PDB entry 8PRW | electron microscopy, 1.90 A resolution | chains A and D of the 12 polymer chains in the assembly

# Chain A (and D)
Protein: Fatty acid synthase subunit alpha
Organism: Saccharomyces cerevisiae
Notes: EC 2.3.1.86, 1.1.1.100, 2.3.1.41; chain D of this document is another copy of the same molecule, construct and numbering; everything in this record applies to it too
UniProtKB: P19097 (FAS2_YEAST); residue numbers follow UniProt; this construct covers 1-1887
Sequence (1887 residues; row label = number of the first residue in the row):
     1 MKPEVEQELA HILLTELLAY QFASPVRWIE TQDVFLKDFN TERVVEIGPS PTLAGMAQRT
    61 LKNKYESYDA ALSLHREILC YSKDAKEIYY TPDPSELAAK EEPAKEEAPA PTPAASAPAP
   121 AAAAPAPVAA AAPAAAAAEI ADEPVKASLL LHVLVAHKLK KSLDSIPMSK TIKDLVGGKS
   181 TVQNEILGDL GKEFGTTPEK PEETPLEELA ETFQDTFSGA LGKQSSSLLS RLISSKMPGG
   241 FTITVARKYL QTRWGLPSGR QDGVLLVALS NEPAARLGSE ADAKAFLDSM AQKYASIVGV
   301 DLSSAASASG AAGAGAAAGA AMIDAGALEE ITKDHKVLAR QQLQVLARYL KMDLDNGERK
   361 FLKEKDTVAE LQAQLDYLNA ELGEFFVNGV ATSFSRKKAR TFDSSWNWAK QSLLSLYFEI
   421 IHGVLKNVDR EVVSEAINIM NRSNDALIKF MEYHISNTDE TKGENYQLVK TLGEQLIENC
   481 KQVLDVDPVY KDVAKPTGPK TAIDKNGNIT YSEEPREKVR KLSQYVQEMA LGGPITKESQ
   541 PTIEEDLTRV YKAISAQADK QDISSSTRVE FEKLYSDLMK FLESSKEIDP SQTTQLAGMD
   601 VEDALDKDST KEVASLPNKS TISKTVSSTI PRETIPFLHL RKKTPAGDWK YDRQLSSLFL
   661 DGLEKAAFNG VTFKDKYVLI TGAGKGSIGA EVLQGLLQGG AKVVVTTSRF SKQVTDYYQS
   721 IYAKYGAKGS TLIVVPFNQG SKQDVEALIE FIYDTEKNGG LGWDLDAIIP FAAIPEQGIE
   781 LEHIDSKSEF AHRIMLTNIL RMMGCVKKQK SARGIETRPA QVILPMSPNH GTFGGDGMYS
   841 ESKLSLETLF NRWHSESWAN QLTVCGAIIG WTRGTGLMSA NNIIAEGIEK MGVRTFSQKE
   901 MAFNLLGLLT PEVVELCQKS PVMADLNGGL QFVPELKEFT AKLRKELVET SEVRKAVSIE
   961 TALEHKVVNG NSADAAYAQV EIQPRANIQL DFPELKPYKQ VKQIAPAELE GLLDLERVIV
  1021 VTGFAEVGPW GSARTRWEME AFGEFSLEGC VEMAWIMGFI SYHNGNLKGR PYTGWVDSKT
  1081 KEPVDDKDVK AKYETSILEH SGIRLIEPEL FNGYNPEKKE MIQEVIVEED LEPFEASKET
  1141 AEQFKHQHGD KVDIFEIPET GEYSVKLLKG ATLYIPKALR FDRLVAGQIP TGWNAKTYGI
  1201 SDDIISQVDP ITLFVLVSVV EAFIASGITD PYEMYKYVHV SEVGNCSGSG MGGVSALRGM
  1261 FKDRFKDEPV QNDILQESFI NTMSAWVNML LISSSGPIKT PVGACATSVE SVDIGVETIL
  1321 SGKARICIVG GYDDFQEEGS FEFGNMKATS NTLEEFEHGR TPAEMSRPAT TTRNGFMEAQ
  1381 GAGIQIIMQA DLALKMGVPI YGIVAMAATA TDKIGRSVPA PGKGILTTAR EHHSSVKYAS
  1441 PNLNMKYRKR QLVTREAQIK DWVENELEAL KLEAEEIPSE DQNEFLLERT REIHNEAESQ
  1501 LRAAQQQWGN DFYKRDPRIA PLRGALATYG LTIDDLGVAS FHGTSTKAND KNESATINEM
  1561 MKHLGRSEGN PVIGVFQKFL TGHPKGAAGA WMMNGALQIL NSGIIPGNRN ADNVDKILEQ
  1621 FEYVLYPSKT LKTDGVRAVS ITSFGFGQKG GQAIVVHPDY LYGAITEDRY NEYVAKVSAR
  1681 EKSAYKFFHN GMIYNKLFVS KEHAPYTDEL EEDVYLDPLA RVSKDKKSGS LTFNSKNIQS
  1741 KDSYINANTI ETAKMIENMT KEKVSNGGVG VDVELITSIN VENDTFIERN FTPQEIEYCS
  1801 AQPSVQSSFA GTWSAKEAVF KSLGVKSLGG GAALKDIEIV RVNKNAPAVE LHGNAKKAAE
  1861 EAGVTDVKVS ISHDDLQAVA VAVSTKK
Unresolved in the structure: 95-327, 540-601, 1826-1832, 1887
Ligand contacts:
  - coenzyme A (COA): Thr52, Met56, Arg59
  - NADP (NAP; NADP nicotinamide-adenine-dinucleotide phosphate): Gly682, Gly684, Ser687, Ile688, Gly689, Thr707, Ser708, Arg709, Tyr718, Phe737, Asn738, Gln739, Gly740, Phe771, Ala772, Ala773, Ile774, Ile794, Met795, Pro825, Met826, Ser827, Tyr839, Lys843, Ile869, Gly870, Trp871, Thr872, Thr875, Gly876, Leu877, Met878
Curated features (UniProtKB/Swiss-Prot):
  - active site (For beta-ketoacyl synthase activity): Cys1305, His1542, His1583
  - binding site (acetyl-CoA): Asp1772 to Glu1774, Tyr1798, Ser1808, Glu1817 to Ser1827, Arg1841 to Lys1844, Ile1871 to His1873
  - binding site (Mg(2+)): Asp1772, Val1773, Glu1774, Ser1872, His1873
  - modified residue: Ser50 (Phosphoserine), Ser180 (O-(pantetheine 4'-phosphoryl)serine), Ser523 (Phosphoserine), Ser958 (Phosphoserine), Ser1440 (Phosphoserine)
  - cross-link: Lys37 (Glycyl lysine isopeptide (Lys-Gly) (interchain with G-Cter in ubiquitin))
  - mutagenesis: Gly1250 (G1250S: Cerulenin-resistance), Val1769 (V1769D: Does not affect oligomerization; when associated with S-1771 and L-1773 or S-1771; L-1773; S-1879 and E-1881), Gly1770 (G1770D: Loss of transferase activity), Val1771 (V1771S: Does not affect oligomerization but lacks transferase activity; when associated with D-1769 and L-1773 or D-1769; L-1773; S-1879 and E-1881), Asp1772 (D1772S: Loss of transferase activity; when associated with S-1774), Val1773 (V1773L: Does not affect oligomerization but lacks transferase activity; when associated with D-1769 and S-1771 or D-1769; S-1771; S-1879 and E-1881), Glu1774 (E1774S: Loss of transferase activity; when associated with S-1772), Arg1841 (R1841A: Loss off transferase activity), Val1879 (V1879S: Does not affect oligomerization but lacks transferase activity; when associated with D-1769; S-1771; L-1773 and E-1881), Val1881 (V1881E: Does not affect oligomerization but lacks transferase activity; when associated with D-1769; S-1771; L-1773 and S-1879)
What the authors report for this chain:
  - conformationally variable residues: Asn829, Leu930, Leu936

# How chain A and chain D interact
Contacting residue pairs (13):
  Asp334(A) with Tyr349(D)
  Leu338(A) with Val345(D), hydrophobic; Tyr349(D), hydrophobic
  Gln341(A) with Val345(D); Arg348(D), hydrogen bond
  Gln342(A) with Val345(D)
  Val345(A) with Leu338(D), hydrophobic; Gln341(D); Gln342(D); Val345(D), hydrophobic
  Arg348(A) with Gln341(D)
  Tyr349(A) with Asp334(D); Leu338(D), hydrophobic
Also at the interface, not in a pair above, chain A (9 interface residues in all): His335, Leu346
Also at the interface, not in a pair above, chain D (9 interface residues in all): His335, Leu346

# Summary
The chain A/chain D interface involves 9 residues from each chain, with 1 hydrogen bond. The hydrogen-bonded
pair is Gln341(A)-Arg348(D). Chain A binds NADP and coenzyme A. Curated annotation (UniProt) lists 3
active-site residues, 23 acetyl-CoA-binding residues, 5 Mg2+-binding residues and 10 mutagenesis sites on
chain A. The paper reports conformational variability at Asn829(A), Leu930(A) and Leu936(A).
Chain A and chain D are both Fatty acid synthase subunit alpha (Saccharomyces cerevisiae); the structure,
Cryo-EM structure of the yeast fatty acid synthase at 1.9 angstrom resolution, was determined by electron
microscopy, deposited together with 8PRV, 8PS1, 8PS2, 8PS8, 8PS9, 8PSA and 7 further entries.
